8Y1Y - chains A and B; structure by X-ray diffraction, 2.01 A resolution.

Chain A:
Name: Induced myeloid leukemia cell differentiation protein Mcl-1
From: Homo sapiens
UniProtKB: Q07820 (MCL1_HUMAN); residue numbers follow UniProt; this construct covers 171-327
Chain sequence (157 residues; each row starts with the number of its first residue):
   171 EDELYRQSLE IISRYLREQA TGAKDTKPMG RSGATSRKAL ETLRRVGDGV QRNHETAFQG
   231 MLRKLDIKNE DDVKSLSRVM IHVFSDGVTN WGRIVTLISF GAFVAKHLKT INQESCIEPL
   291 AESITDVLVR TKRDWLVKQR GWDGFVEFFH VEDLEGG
Not modelled in the structure: 171, 196-198, 322-327
Bound ions: Zn2+ near His320 (its only coordinating residue here)
Swiss-Prot annotation at these positions:
  - motif: Ala209 to Asn223 (BH3), His252 to Ala272 (BH1), Asp304 to Phe319 (BH2)
  - cross-link (Glycyl lysine isopeptide (Lys-Gly)): Lys194 (interchain with G-Cter in ubiquitin), Lys197 (interchain with G-Cter in ubiquitin)

Chain B:
Name: BH3 peptide from Bcl-2 homologous antagonist/killer
UniProtKB: Q16611 (BAK_HUMAN); numbering as in UniProt (aligned over 72-92)
Chain sequence (21 residues; row label = number of the first residue in the row):
    72 GQVGRQLAII GDDINRRYDS E
Not modelled in the structure: 72
Swiss-Prot annotation at these positions:
  - motif: Val74 to Arg88 (BH3)

How chain A and chain B interact:
Residue-residue contacts - 31 pairs, chain A then chain B:
  Val216(A) with Tyr89(B)
  Val220(A) with Ile85(B), hydrophobic
  His224(A) with Ile81(B)
  Phe228(A) with Leu78(B), hydrophobic
  Met231(A) with Val74(B), hydrophobic; Leu78(B), hydrophobic
  Lys234(A) with Gln73(B)
  Val249(A) with Val74(B), hydrophobic; Gly75(B)
  His252(A) with Gly75(B)
  Val253(A) with Gly75(B); Leu78(B), hydrophobic; Ala79(B)
  Asp256(A) with Arg76(B), salt bridge
  Asn260(A) with Asp83(B), hydrogen bond; Asn86(B)
  Trp261(A) with Asn86(B), hydrogen bond (backbone-side chain)
  Gly262(A) with Gly82(B); Asn86(B), hydrogen bond (backbone-side chain)
  Arg263(A) with Ala79(B); Gly82(B); Asp83(B), salt bridge
  Thr266(A) with Leu78(B); Ile81(B); Gly82(B); Ile85(B)
  Phe270(A) with Leu78(B), hydrophobic
  Phe318(A) with Asn86(B); Tyr89(B), hydrophobic; Asp90(B)
  Phe319(A) with Tyr89(B), hydrophobic
Interface residues without a listed pair, chain A (23 interface residues in all): Ala227, Leu235, Val258, Val265, Leu267
Interface residues without a listed pair, chain B (14 interface residues in all): Gln77

Overview:
The interface between chain A and chain B involves 23 residues on one side and 14 on the other, with 3
hydrogen bonds and 2 salt bridges. Among the polar pairs are Asp256(A)-Arg76(B), Arg263(A)-Asp83(B) and
Asn260(A)-Asp83(B).
Chain A is Induced myeloid leukemia cell differentiation protein Mcl-1 (Homo sapiens) and chain B is BH3
peptide from Bcl-2 homologous antagonist/killer; the structure, Crystal structure of the Mcl-1 in complex with
a long BH3 peptide of BAK, was determined by X-ray diffraction (same publication as 8Y1Z and 8Y20).
